Entry 9J7Y (X-ray diffraction, 2.59 A resolution); this record covers chains G and H.

[Chain G]
Molecule: Entry-fusion complex associated protein OPG095
Organism: Monkeypox virus
Reference sequence: M1LBP0 (PG095_MONPV); residue numbers follow UniProt; this construct covers 1-181
Sequence (191 residues; numbered -1 to 189; the number before each row is that of its first residue; numbers below 1 keep their minus sign (Met-1 is residue -1)):
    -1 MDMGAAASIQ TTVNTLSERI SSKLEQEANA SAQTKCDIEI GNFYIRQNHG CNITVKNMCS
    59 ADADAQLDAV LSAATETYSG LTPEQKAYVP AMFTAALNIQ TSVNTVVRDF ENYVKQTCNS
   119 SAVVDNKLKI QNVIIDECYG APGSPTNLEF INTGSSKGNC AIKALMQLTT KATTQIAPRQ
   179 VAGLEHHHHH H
Not modelled in the structure: -1 to 1, 174-189
Construct notes: initiating methionine (-1); expression tag (0, 182-189)
Disulfide bonds: Cys34-Cys57, Cys49-Cys136, Cys116-Cys158
Curated features (UniProtKB/Swiss-Prot):
  - region: Gly2 to Asn12 (Targeting to MV membrane)
  - lipidation: Gly2 (N-myristoyl glycine)
From the paper describing this entry:
  - mutagenesis - Y42A, Q129A: decreased binding to nanobody M1R-01 (chain H)
  - mutagenesis - D35N: unchanged binding to nanobody M1R-01 (chain H)
  - mutagenesis - D35N: abolished binding to 7D11

[Chain H]
Molecule: nanobody M1R-01
Organism: synthetic construct
Notes: antibody fragment or engineered binder
Sequence (123 residues; each row starts with the number of its first residue):
     1 QVQLVESGGG LVQAGGSLRL SCAASGFIFH NFDMGWYRQA PGKEREFVAA ISDNGRSTYY
    61 ADSVKGRFTI SRDNAKNTVY LQMNSLKPED TAVYYCAVAW LSIPDLAEWY DYWGQGTQVT
   121 VSS
Disulfide bonds: Cys22-Cys96

[How chain G and chain H interact]
Pairs across the interface - 56 pairs, chain G then chain H:
  Ile38(G) - Leu101(H)  hydrophobic
  Tyr42(G) - Asn31(H)  hydrogen bond
  Arg44(G) - Ile28(H)
  Arg44(G) - Asn31(H)
  Arg44(G) - Phe32(H)
  Ala94(G) - Asp105(H)
  Ala94(G) - Leu106(H)
  Ala94(G) - Ala107(H)  hydrogen bond (backbone-backbone)
  Leu95(G) - Leu106(H)  hydrophobic
  Asn96(G) - Ala107(H)
  Asn96(G) - Glu108(H)
  Asn96(G) - Tyr110(H)
  Tyr111(G) - Leu106(H)
  Thr115(G) - Trp100(H)
  Ser119(G) - Phe47(H)
  Ala120(G) - Tyr37(H)  hydrophobic
  Ala120(G) - Phe47(H)  hydrophobic
  Val121(G) - Trp100(H)  hydrophobic
  Asp123(G) - Phe47(H)
  Asp123(G) - Tyr59(H)
  Asn124(G) - Tyr37(H)
  Asn124(G) - Phe47(H)
  Asn124(G) - Ala50(H)
  Lys125(G) - Tyr59(H)
  Leu126(G) - Asp33(H)
  Leu126(G) - Ala50(H)
  Leu126(G) - Ile51(H)
  Leu126(G) - Ser52(H)
  Leu126(G) - Ser57(H)
  Leu126(G) - Thr58(H)
  Leu126(G) - Tyr59(H)
  Ile128(G) - Asp33(H)
  Asn130(G) - Asp33(H)  hydrogen bond (backbone-side chain)
  Asn130(G) - Asp53(H)  hydrogen bond
  Asn130(G) - Leu101(H)
  Asn130(G) - Ser102(H)  hydrogen bond (backbone-side chain)
  Val131(G) - Leu101(H)
  Ile132(G) - Asn31(H)
  Ile132(G) - Leu101(H)  hydrogen bond (backbone-backbone)
  Ile132(G) - Ser102(H)
  Ile132(G) - Ile103(H)
  Ile132(G) - Pro104(H)
  Ile133(G) - Pro104(H)
  Asp134(G) - Pro104(H)  hydrogen bond (backbone-backbone)
  Asp134(G) - Asp105(H)
  Phe148(G) - Leu101(H)  hydrophobic
  Asn157(G) - Leu101(H)
  Cys158(G) - Trp100(H)
  Cys158(G) - Leu101(H)
  Lys161(G) - Trp100(H)  hydrogen bond (side chain-backbone)
  Lys161(G) - Leu101(H)
  Lys161(G) - Ile103(H)  hydrogen bond (side chain-backbone)
  Lys161(G) - Leu106(H)
  Gln165(G) - Pro104(H)
  Gln165(G) - Asp105(H)
  Gln165(G) - Leu106(H)
Also at the interface, not in a pair above, chain G (29 interface residues in all): Ala93, Gln129, Ala162
Also at the interface, not in a pair above, chain H (27 interface residues in all): Phe27, Arg45, Glu46, Ala99
The authors on this interface:
  - epitope / paratope residues, chain G: Ile38(G), Ala94(G), Asn96(G), Tyr111(G), Thr115(G), Val121(G), Asn130(G), Val131(G), Asp134(G), Phe148(G), Asn157(G), Cys158(G), Lys161(G), Gln165(G)
  - hot spots on chain G (mutagenesis) - A94N, T115A, C158A, K161A: decreased binding to nanobody M1R-01 (chain H)
  - epitope / paratope residues, chain H: Ile28(H), Asn31(H), Tyr37(H), Phe47(H), Ala50(H), Ile51(H), Ser52(H), Asp53(H), Ser57(H), Thr58(H), Tyr59(H)
  - hot spots on chain H (mutagenesis) - D33A, W100A, L101A, S102A, I103A, P104A: abolished binding to Entry-fusion complex associated protein OPG095 (chain G)

[Summary]
The interface between chain G and chain H involves 29 residues on one side and 27 on the other; the contacts
include 9 hydrogen bonds. Among the polar pairs are Tyr42(G)-Asn31(H), Asn130(G)-Asp33(H) and
Asn130(G)-Asp53(H). From the paper: Y42A, Q129A and A94N of chain G, among others, reduce binding to nanobody
M1R-01 (chain H); epitope/paratope residues Ile38(G), Ala94(G) and Ile28(H) among others; 13 substitutions
were tested in all.
Here chain G is Entry-fusion complex associated protein OPG095 (Monkeypox virus) and chain H is nanobody
M1R-01 (synthetic construct). Entry 9J7Y (the complex structure of MPXV M1R and nanobody M1R-01) was
determined by X-ray diffraction.
